6Z2D - chain A; structure by X-ray diffraction, 1.90 A resolution.

[Chain A]
Name: O-glycan protease
From: Akkermansia muciniphila ATCC BAA-835
UniProtKB: B2UR60 (B2UR60_AKKM8); residues 25-385 here = UniProt positions 25-385
Amino-acid sequence (370 residues; each row starts with the number of its first residue):
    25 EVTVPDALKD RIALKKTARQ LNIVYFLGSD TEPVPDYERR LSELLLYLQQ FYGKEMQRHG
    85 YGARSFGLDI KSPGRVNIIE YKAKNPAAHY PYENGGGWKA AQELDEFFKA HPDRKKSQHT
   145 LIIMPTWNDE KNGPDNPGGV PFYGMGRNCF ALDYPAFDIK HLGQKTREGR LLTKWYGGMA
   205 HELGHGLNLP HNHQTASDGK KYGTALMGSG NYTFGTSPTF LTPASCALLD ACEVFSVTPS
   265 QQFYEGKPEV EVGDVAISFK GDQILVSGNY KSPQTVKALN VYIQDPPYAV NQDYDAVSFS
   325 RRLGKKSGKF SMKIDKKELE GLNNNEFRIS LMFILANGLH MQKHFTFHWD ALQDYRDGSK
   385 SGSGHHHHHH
Disordered / not traced: 25-26, 381-394
Differences from the reference sequence: expression tag (386-394)
Metal / ion sites: Zn2+ site 1: His-205, His-209, His-215; Zn2+ site 2: Gln-308, Asp-309, Pro-311, Gln-316, Asp-319
From the paper describing this entry:
  - Zn2+ coordination: His-205, His-209, His-215
  - catalytic residues: Glu-206
  - specificity-determining residues: Tyr-116, Phe-166 (from molecular simulation)

[In short]
His-205, His-209 and His-215 form the Zn2+ site 1. Gln-308, Asp-309, Pro-311, Gln-316 and Asp-319 coordinate
Zn2+ site 2. The paper reports the catalytic residue Glu-206; Zn2+ coordination by His-205, His-209 and
His-215.
Chain A is O-glycan protease (Akkermansia muciniphila ATCC BAA-835); the structure, Crystal structure of wild
type OgpA from Akkermansia muciniphila in P 41 21 2, was determined by X-ray diffraction, deposited together
with 6Z2O, 6Z2P and 6Z2Q.
